Entry 7YG2 (electron microscopy, 3.32 A resolution); this record covers chains M and D of the 12 polymer chains in the assembly.

Chain M:
Molecule: DBLMSP2
From: Plasmodium falciparum
UniProt: A0A0A7MCY3 (A0A0A7MCY3_PLAFA); residues 154-460 here correspond to UniProt positions 53-359 (UniProt number = residue number - 101)
Chain sequence (307 residues; each row starts with the number of its first residue):
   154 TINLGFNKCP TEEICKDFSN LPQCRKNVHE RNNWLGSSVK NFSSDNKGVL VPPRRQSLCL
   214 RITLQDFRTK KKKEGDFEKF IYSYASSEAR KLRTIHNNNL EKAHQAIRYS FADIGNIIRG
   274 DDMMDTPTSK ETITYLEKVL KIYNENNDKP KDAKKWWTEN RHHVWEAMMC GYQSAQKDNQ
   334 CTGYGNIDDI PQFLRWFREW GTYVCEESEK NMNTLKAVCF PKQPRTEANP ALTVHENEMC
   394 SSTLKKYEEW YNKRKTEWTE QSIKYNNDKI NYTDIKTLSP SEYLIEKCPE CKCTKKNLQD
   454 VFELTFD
Unresolved in the structure: 154-160, 172-183, 375-388, 458-460
Disulfides: Cys162-Cys334, Cys168-Cys323, Cys358-Cys446, Cys372-Cys393, Cys441-Cys444

Chain D:
Molecule: Immunoglobulin heavy constant mu
From: Homo sapiens
UniProt: P01871 (IGHM_HUMAN); residues 229-576 here correspond to UniProt positions 106-453 (UniProt number = residue number - 123)
Chain sequence (383 residues; row label = number of the first residue in the row):
   194 ASAWSHPQFE KGGGSGGGSG GSAWSHPQFE KIDTTIAELP PKVSVFVPPR DGFFGNPRKS
   254 KLICQATGFS PRQIQVSWLR EGKQVGSGVT TDQVQAEAKE SGPTTYKVTS TLTIKESDWL
   314 GQSMFTCRVD HRGLTFQQNA SSMCVPDQDT AIRVFAIPPS FASIFLTKST KLTCLVTDLT
   374 TYDSVTISWT RQNGEAVKTH TNISESHPNA TFSAVGEASI CEDDWNSGER FTCTVTHTDL
   434 PSPLKQTISR PKGVALHRPD VYLLPPAREQ LNLRESATIT CLVTGFSPAD VFVQWMQRGQ
   494 PLSPEKYVTS APMPEPQAPG RYFAHSILTV SEEEWNTGET YTCVVAHEAL PNRVTERTVD
   554 KSTGKPTLYN VSLVMSDTAG TCY
Unresolved in the structure: 194-344, 569-576
Construct notes: expression tag (194-228)
UniProt features mapped onto this chain:
  - glycosylation (N-linked (GlcNAc...) asparagine): Asn332 (complex), Asn395, Asn402
Disulfides: Cys367-Cys426, Cys474-Cys536
Covalent attachments: N-acetylglucosamine (NAG) linked to Asn563

How chain M and chain D interact:
Contacting residue pairs (6):
  Leu217(M) with Arg467(D)
  Arg221(M) with Arg467(D); Glu525(D); Glu526(D); Asn529(D), hydrogen bond
  Lys224(M) with Glu526(D), salt bridge
Also at the interface, not in a pair above, chain M (4 interface residues in all): Lys225
The authors on this interface:
  - specific contacts: Arg221(M)-Glu525(D), Lys224(M)-Glu526(D)
  - interface residues, chain M: Arg221(M), Lys224(M)
  - interface residues, chain D: Glu525(D)

Summary:
Chain M and chain D each contribute 4 residues to their interface; the contacts include 1 hydrogen bond and 1
salt bridge. Polar pairs include Lys224(M)-Glu526(D) and Arg221(M)-Asn529(D). The authors report contacts
between Arg221(M) and Glu525(D) and Lys224(M) and Glu526(D). N-acetylglucosamine is covalently linked to
Asn563(D). The paper reports interface residues Arg221(M), Lys224(M) and Glu525(D).
Here chain M is DBLMSP2 (Plasmodium falciparum) and chain D is Immunoglobulin heavy constant mu (Homo
sapiens). Entry 7YG2 (Cryo-EM structure of human IgM-Fc in complex with the J chain and the DBL domain of ...)
was determined by electron microscopy together with 7Y0H, 7Y0J and 7Y09 from the same study.
